PDB entry 2H43 | X-ray diffraction, 2.70 A resolution | chains A and B of the 4 polymer chains in the assembly

Chain A:
Name: Fibrinogen alpha chain
From: Homo sapiens
UniProtKB: P02671 (FIBA_HUMAN); residues 111-197 here correspond to UniProt positions 130-216 (UniProt number = residue number + 19)
Amino-acid sequence (87 residues; row label = number of the first residue in the row):
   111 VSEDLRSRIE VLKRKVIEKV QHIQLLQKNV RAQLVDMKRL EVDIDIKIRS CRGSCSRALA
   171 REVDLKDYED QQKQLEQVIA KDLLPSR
Not modelled in the structure: 111-125, 196-197

Chain B:
Name: Fibrinogen beta chain
From: Homo sapiens
UniProtKB: P02675 (FIBB_HUMAN); residues 134-461 here correspond to UniProt positions 164-491 (UniProt number = residue number + 30)
Amino-acid sequence (328 residues; numbered 134 to 461; the number before each row is that of its first residue):
   134 DNENVVNEYS SELEKHQLYI DETVNSNIPT NLRVLRSILE NLRSKIQKLE SDVSAQMEYC
   194 RTPCTVSCNI PVVSGKECEE IIRKGGETSE MYLIQPDSSV KPYRVYCDMN TENGGWTVIQ
   254 NRQDGSVDFG RKWDPYKQGF GNVATNTDGK NYCGLPGEYW LGNDKISQLT RMGPTELLIE
   314 MEDWKGDKVK AHYGGFTVQN EANKYQISVN KYRGTAGNAL MDGASQLMGE NRTMTIHNGM
   374 FFSTYDRDND GWLTSDPRKQ CSKEDGGGWW YNRCHAANPN GRYYWGGQYT WDMAKHGTDD
   434 GVVWMNWKGS WYSMRKMSMK IRPFFPQQ
Not modelled in the structure: 134-156, 459-461
Disulfide bonds: Cys-201/Cys-286, Cys-211/Cys-240, Cys-394/Cys-407
Covalently attached groups: N-acetylglucosamine (NAG) linked to Asn-364
Ion coordination: Ca2+ site 1: Asp-261, Gly-263 (shared with 1 residue of chain C); Ca2+ site 2: Asp-381, Asp-383, Trp-385
Curated features (UniProtKB/Swiss-Prot):
  - glycosylation: Asn-364 (N-linked (GlcNAc...) asparagine)

Interface between chain A and chain B:
Inter-chain disulfides: Cys-165(A)/Cys-193(B)
Contacting residue pairs (65; chain A residue first):
  Ile-127(A) with Asn-158(B)
  Ile-133(A) with Leu-165(B), hydrophobic
  Leu-136(A) with Leu-168(B), hydrophobic
  Gln-137(A) with Leu-165(B)
  Val-140(A) with Leu-168(B), hydrophobic; Leu-172(B), hydrophobic
  Leu-144(A) with Leu-175(B), hydrophobic
  Met-147(A) with Ile-179(B), hydrophobic
  Lys-148(A) with Asp-425(B), salt bridge
  Arg-149(A) with Trp-424(B), hydrogen bond (side chain-backbone); Met-426(B); Ala-427(B), hydrogen bond (side chain-backbone); Lys-428(B); Gly-430(B)
  Glu-151(A) with Lys-178(B); Leu-182(B)
  Asp-153(A) with Arg-415(B), salt bridge; Lys-428(B)
  Ile-154(A) with Leu-182(B), hydrophobic
  Ile-156(A) with Arg-415(B); Tyr-416(B)
  Lys-157(A) with Arg-415(B)
  Ile-158(A) with Gln-189(B)
  Arg-159(A) with Gly-258(B); Ser-259(B); Trp-418(B)
  Ser-160(A) with Gly-258(B), hydrogen bond (backbone-backbone); Ser-259(B); Val-260(B); Asp-261(B)
  Cys-161(A) with Gln-189(B)
  Arg-162(A) with Ser-259(B)
  Gly-163(A) with Cys-197(B); Ser-259(B), hydrogen bond (backbone-backbone); Asn-275(B), hydrogen bond (backbone-side chain)
  Ser-164(A) with Pro-196(B); Cys-197(B), hydrogen bond (backbone-side chain)
  Cys-165(A) with Cys-193(B), disulfide; Thr-195(B); Pro-196(B); Cys-197(B), hydrogen bond (backbone-backbone)
  Ser-166(A) with Tyr-192(B), hydrogen bond (side chain-backbone); Thr-195(B), hydrogen bond (backbone-backbone); Pro-196(B); Cys-197(B)
  Arg-167(A) with Gln-189(B); Tyr-192(B), hydrogen bond
  Ala-168(A) with Gln-189(B)
  Leu-169(A) with Gln-189(B); Tyr-192(B)
  Arg-171(A) with Leu-182(B); Asp-185(B), salt bridge
  Glu-172(A) with Lys-181(B), salt bridge
  Asp-177(A) with Asn-174(B); Lys-178(B), salt bridge
  Tyr-178(A) with Lys-178(B)
  Gln-181(A) with Ile-171(B); Asn-174(B), hydrogen bond
  Gln-182(A) with Asp-425(B)
  Gln-184(A) with Val-167(B); Ile-171(B)
  Leu-185(A) with Ile-171(B), hydrophobic
  Val-188(A) with Leu-165(B), hydrophobic; Val-167(B), hydrophobic
  Leu-194(A) with Asn-158(B)
Also at the interface, not in a pair above, chain A (43 interface residues in all): Val-130, Gln-143, Leu-150, Val-152, Leu-175, Lys-191, Leu-193
Also at the interface, not in a pair above, chain B (37 interface residues in all): Ile-161, Val-186, Ala-188, Tyr-417

Overview:
43 residues of chain A and 37 residues of chain B are in contact; the contacts include 1 disulfide bond, 11
hydrogen bonds and 5 salt bridges. Polar contacts include Lys-148(A)/Asp-425(B), Asp-153(A)/Arg-415(B) and
Arg-171(A)/Asp-185(B). Covalently linked N-acetylglucosamine: at Asn-364(B).
Here chain A is Fibrinogen alpha chain and chain B is Fibrinogen beta chain, both from Homo sapiens. Entry
2H43 (Crystal Structure of Human Fragment D Complexed with Ala-His-Arg-Pro-amide) was determined by X-ray
diffraction.
